PDB entry 2Y4O | X-ray diffraction, 1.90 A resolution | chains A and B

== Chain A (and B) ==
Name: Phenylacetate-coenzyme A ligase
Source organism: Burkholderia cenocepacia
Notes: EC 6.2.1.30; chain B of this document is another copy of the same molecule, construct and numbering; everything in this record applies to it too
Reference sequence: B4EL89 (B4EL89_BURCJ); numbering as in UniProt (aligned over 1-440)
Amino-acid sequence (443 residues; numbered -2 to 440; the number before each row is that of its first residue; numbers below 1 keep their minus sign (Gly-2 is residue -2)):
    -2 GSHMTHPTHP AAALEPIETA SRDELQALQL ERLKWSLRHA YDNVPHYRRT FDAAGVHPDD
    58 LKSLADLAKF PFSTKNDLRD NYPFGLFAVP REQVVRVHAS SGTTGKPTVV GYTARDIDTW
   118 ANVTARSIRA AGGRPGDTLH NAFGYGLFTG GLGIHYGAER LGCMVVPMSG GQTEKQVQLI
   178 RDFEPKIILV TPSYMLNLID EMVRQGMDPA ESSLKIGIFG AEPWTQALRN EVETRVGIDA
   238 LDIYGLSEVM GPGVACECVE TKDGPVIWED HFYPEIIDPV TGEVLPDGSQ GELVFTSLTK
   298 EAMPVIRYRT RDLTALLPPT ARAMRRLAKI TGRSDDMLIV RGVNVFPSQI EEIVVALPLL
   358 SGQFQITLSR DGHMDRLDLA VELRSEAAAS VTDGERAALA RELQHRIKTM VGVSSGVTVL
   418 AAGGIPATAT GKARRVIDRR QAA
Unresolved in the structure: -2 to 5, 439-440 (chain B: -2 to 5, 438-440)
Construct notes: expression tag (-2 to 0)
Metal / ion sites: Mg2+: Ser209, Leu211, Val233; K+: Ala218, Gly339, Asn341 (together with DLL)
Residues lining bound ligands: DLL (5'-O-[hydroxy(phenylacetyl)phosphoryl]adenosine): Ser97, Phe140, Phe145, Thr146, Gly147, Phe216, Gly217, Ala218, Glu219, Pro220, Asp239, Ile240, Tyr241, Gly242, Leu243, Ser244, Glu245, Gly248, Pro249, Thr307, Asp309, Ile327, Arg330, Ile336, Asn341
What the authors report for this chain:
  - conformationally variable residues (domain motion): Lys429
  - contacts within the chain: Ser98-Gln346 (hydrogen bond), Thr100-Ser345 (hydrogen bond), Gly102-Glu349 (backbone contact), Ser98-Asn341 (backbone contact)
  - specificity-determining residues: Phe140, Ile151
  - binding site for DLL: Ile240

== How chain A and chain B interact ==
Contacting residue pairs - 86 pairs, chain A then chain B:
  Tyr79(A) with Asp179(B), hydrogen bond; Phe180(B)
  Pro80(A) with Asp179(B); Phe180(B), hydrophobic
  Phe81(A) with Phe180(B), hydrophobic
  Phe84(A) with Met161(B), hydrophobic
  Arg88(A) with Thr135(B), hydrogen bond; Met161(B); Phe180(B), hydrogen bond (side chain-backbone); Glu181(B)
  Glu89(A) with Gly133(B)
  Val91(A) with Cys160(B); Met161(B)
  Val92(A) with Cys160(B); Met161(B); Val162(B), hydrogen bond (backbone-backbone)
  Arg93(A) with His152(B), hydrogen bond; Glu156(B), salt bridge; Val162(B)
  Val94(A) with Met161(B), hydrophobic; Val162(B), hydrogen bond (backbone-backbone); Val163(B), hydrophobic; Pro164(B)
  His95(A) with Pro164(B)
  Gly102(A) with Gln175(B), hydrogen bond (backbone-side chain)
  Lys103(A) with Gln175(B); Asp179(B), salt bridge
  Val106(A) with Phe180(B), hydrophobic
  Ile114(A) with Glu156(B)
  Gly133(A) with Glu89(B)
  Thr135(A) with Arg88(B), hydrogen bond
  Tyr142(A) with Tyr142(B), hydrophobic; Leu149(B), hydrophobic
  Gly143(A) with Pro164(B)
  Leu144(A) with Pro164(B), hydrogen bond (backbone-backbone); Met165(B), hydrophobic; Lys172(B); Leu176(B), hydrophobic
  Leu149(A) with Tyr142(B), hydrophobic; Leu149(B), hydrophobic; His152(B); Pro164(B), hydrophobic
  His152(A) with Arg93(B), hydrogen bond; Leu149(B); Tyr153(B), hydrogen bond
  Tyr153(A) with His152(B), hydrogen bond; Tyr153(B); Glu156(B), hydrogen bond
  Glu156(A) with Arg93(B), salt bridge; Tyr153(B), hydrogen bond
  Cys160(A) with Val91(B); Val92(B)
  Met161(A) with Arg88(B); Val91(B), hydrophobic; Val92(B); Val94(B), hydrophobic
  Val162(A) with Val92(B), hydrogen bond (backbone-backbone); Arg93(B); Val94(B), hydrogen bond (backbone-backbone)
  Val163(A) with Val94(B), hydrophobic
  Pro164(A) with Val94(B); His95(B); Gly143(B); Leu144(B), hydrogen bond (backbone-backbone); Leu149(B), hydrophobic
  Gln169(A) with Thr406(B), hydrogen bond (side chain-backbone)
  Glu171(A) with Arg403(B), salt bridge; Met407(B)
  Lys172(A) with Leu144(B); Thr406(B); Met407(B)
  Gln175(A) with Gly102(B), hydrogen bond (side chain-backbone)
  Leu176(A) with Leu144(B), hydrophobic
  Asp179(A) with Tyr79(B), hydrogen bond; Pro80(B); Lys103(B), salt bridge
  Phe180(A) with Pro80(B), hydrophobic; Phe81(B), hydrophobic; Arg88(B), hydrogen bond (backbone-side chain); Val106(B), hydrophobic
  Glu181(A) with Arg88(B)
  Arg403(A) with Glu171(B), salt bridge
  Thr406(A) with Gln169(B), hydrogen bond (backbone-side chain); Lys172(B)
  Met407(A) with Glu171(B); Lys172(B), hydrogen bond (backbone-side chain)
Also at the interface, not in a pair above, chain A (46 interface residues in all): Pro104, Gly159, Met165, Ser166, Thr170, Lys405
Also at the interface, not in a pair above, chain B (45 interface residues in all): Phe84, Pro104, Ile114, Gly159, Ser166, Thr170

== In short ==
Chain A and chain B form an interface of 46 and 45 residues respectively, with 23 hydrogen bonds and 6 salt
bridges. Among the polar pairs are Arg93(A)-Glu156(B), Lys103(A)-Asp179(B) and Glu171(A)-Arg403(B). Bound to
chain A: compound DLL. From the paper: a binding site for DLL at Ile240(A); specificity determinants Phe140(A)
and Ile151(A).
Chain A and chain B are both Phenylacetate-coenzyme A ligase (Burkholderia cenocepacia); the structure,
Crystal Structure of PaaK2 in complex with phenylacetyl adenylate, was determined by X-ray diffraction
together with 2Y4N from the same study.
